Entry 4JBM (X-ray diffraction, 2.22 A resolution); this record covers chains A and T of the 3 polymer chains in the assembly.

[Chain A]
Protein: Interferon-inducible protein AIM2
Source organism: Mus musculus
Notes: fragment: HIN domain
Reference sequence: Q91VJ1 (AIM2_MOUSE); residues 2-193 here correspond to UniProt positions 158-349 (UniProt number = residue number + 156)
Chain sequence (193 residues; row label = number of the first residue in the row):
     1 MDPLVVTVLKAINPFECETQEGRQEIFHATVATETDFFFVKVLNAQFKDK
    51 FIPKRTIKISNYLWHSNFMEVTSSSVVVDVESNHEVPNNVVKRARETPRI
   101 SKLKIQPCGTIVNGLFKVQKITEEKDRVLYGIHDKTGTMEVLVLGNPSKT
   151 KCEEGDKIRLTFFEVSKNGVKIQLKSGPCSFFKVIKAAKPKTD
Unresolved in the structure: 19-21
Cystine bridges: Cys17-Cys179
Sequence notes: expression tag (1)
From the paper describing this entry:
  - binding site for the 12-nt DNA strand (chain T): Asn89, Lys92, Arg93, Lys157, Arg159
  - binding site for the 12-nt DNA strand: Arg95, Arg99, Lys102, Lys117, Lys135

[Chain T]
Molecule: 12-nt DNA strand
Sequence (12 nucleotides; each row starts with the number of its first residue):
     2 GGCGCGCGCGCC

[How chain A and chain T interact]
Residue-residue contacts - 6 pairs, chain A then chain T:
  Asn89(A) with DC8(T), sugar contact; DG9(T), hydrogen bond to the phosphate; DC10(T), base contact
  Lys92(A) with DC10(T), base contact; DG11(T), hydrogen bond to the base
  Arg93(A) with DG9(T), salt bridge to the phosphate
Other interface residues (no listed pair), chain A (4 interface residues in all): Ile105
Other interface residues (no listed pair), chain T (6 interface residues in all): DG7, DC12

[In short]
4 residues of chain A face 6 of chain T across their interface, with 2 hydrogen bonds and 1 salt bridge. Polar
pairs include Lys92(A)-DG11(T), Asn89(A)-DG9(T) and Arg93(A)-DG9(T). The paper reports a binding site for the
12-nt DNA strand (chain T) at Asn89(A), Lys92(A) and Arg93(A) among others; a binding site for the 12-nt DNA
strand at Arg95(A), Arg99(A) and Lys102(A) among others.
Chain A is Interferon-inducible protein AIM2 (Mus musculus) and chain T is a 12-nt DNA strand; the structure,
Structure of murine DNA binding protein bound with ds DNA, was determined by X-ray diffraction (same
publication as 4JBJ and 4JBK).
